PDB entry 6EDT | electron microscopy, 3.60 A resolution | chains P and M of the 10 polymer chains in the assembly

Chain P:
Molecule: 90-nt DNA strand
Sequence (90 nucleotides; numbered 65 to 154; the number before each row is that of its first residue):
    65 CGTGCTTGTT TCCGCCCGCT TCGGGGCAAC CCTGCCAGTC TAATACAAAT CCGGCAATGG
   125 AGTCAAGACC AGGTTCGGTC ATCCATAGCC
Not modelled in the structure: 65-76, 142-154

Chain M:
Name: RNA polymerase-binding transcription factor CarD
From: Mycobacterium tuberculosis
UniProtKB: P9WJG2 (CARD_MYCTO); residue numbers follow UniProt; this construct covers 1-162
Sequence (162 residues; each row starts with the number of its first residue):
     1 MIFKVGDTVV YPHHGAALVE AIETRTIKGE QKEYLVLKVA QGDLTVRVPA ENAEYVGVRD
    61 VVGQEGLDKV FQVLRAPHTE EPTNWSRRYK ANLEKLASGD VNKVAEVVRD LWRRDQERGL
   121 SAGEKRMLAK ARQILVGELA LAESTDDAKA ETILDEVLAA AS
Not modelled in the structure: 1, 161-162

Chain P / chain M interface:
Pairs across the interface - 10 pairs, chain P then chain M:
  DT105(P) / Lys-90(M)  hydrogen bond to the base
  DA106(P) / Trp-85(M)  base contact
  DA107(P) / Trp-85(M)  sugar contact
  DA107(P) / Ser-121(M)  hydrogen bond to the phosphate
  DA107(P) / Ala-122(M)  phosphate contact
  DA107(P) / Gly-123(M)  hydrogen bond to the phosphate
  DT108(P) / Trp-85(M)  phosphate contact
  DT108(P) / Leu-120(M)  phosphate contact
  DT108(P) / Ser-121(M)  phosphate contact
  DA109(P) / Arg-118(M)  salt bridge to the phosphate
Interface residues without a listed pair, chain M (10 interface residues in all): Tyr-89, Arg-114, Glu-124

Summary:
5 residues of chain P face 10 of chain M across their interface; the contacts include 3 hydrogen bonds and 1
salt bridge. Polar contacts include DT105(P)/Lys-90(M), DA107(P)/Ser-121(M) and DA107(P)/Gly-123(M).
Here chain P is a 90-nt DNA strand and chain M is RNA polymerase-binding transcription factor CarD
(Mycobacterium tuberculosis). Entry 6EDT (Mycobacterium tuberculosis RNAP open promoter complex with RbpA/CarD
and AP3 promoter) was determined by electron microscopy, deposited together with 6EE8, 6EEC and 6M7J.
